Entry 3QOA (X-ray diffraction, 2.10 A resolution); this record covers chain A.

Chain A:
Name: Cytochrome P450 2B6
Source organism: Homo sapiens
Notes: EC 1.14.14.1; fragment: Cytochrome P450 2B6, residues 3-21 deleted
UniProt: P20813 (CP2B6_HUMAN); residues 22-491 here = UniProt positions 22-491
Chain sequence (476 residues; row label = number of the first residue in the row; note: 19 numbers in that range are skipped by the numbering (no residue carries them; nothing is unmodelled there)):
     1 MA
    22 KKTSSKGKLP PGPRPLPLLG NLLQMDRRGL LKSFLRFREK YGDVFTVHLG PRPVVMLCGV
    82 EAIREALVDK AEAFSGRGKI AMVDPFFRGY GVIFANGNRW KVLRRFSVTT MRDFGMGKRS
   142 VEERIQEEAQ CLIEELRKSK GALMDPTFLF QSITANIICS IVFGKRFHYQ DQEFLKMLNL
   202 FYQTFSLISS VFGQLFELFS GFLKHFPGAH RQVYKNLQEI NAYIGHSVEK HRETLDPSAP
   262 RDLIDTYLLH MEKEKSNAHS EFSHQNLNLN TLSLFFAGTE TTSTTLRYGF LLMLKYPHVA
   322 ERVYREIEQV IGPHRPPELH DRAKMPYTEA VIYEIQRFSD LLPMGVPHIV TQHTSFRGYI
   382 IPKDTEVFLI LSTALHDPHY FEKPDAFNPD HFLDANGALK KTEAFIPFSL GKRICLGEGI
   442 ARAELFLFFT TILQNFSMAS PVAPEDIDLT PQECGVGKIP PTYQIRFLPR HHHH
Disordered / not traced: 1-2, 22-27, 135-139, 493-495
Differences from the reference sequence: engineered mutation A2 (Glu in P20813), K22 (Arg in P20813), K23 (His in P20813), T24 (Pro in P20813), S25 (Asn in P20813), S26 (Thr in P20813), K27 (His in P20813), G28 (Asp in P20813), K29 (Arg in P20813), H226 (Tyr in P20813), R262 (Lys in P20813); expression tag (492-495)
Bound ions: heme Fe: C436 (together with 4-benzylpyridine)
Small-molecule neighbours:
  - 4-benzylpyridine (3QO): I101, I114, F115, F206, F297, A298, T302, L363, V367
  - 5-cyclohexyl-1-pentyl-beta-D-maltoside (CM5), molecule 1: L39, L40, L216, F220, F223, L224
  - 5-cyclohexyl-1-pentyl-beta-D-maltoside (CM5), molecule 2: M46, D47, R48, G50, L51, V212, Q215, L219
  - heme (HEM): R98, V113, I114, W121, R125, M132, I179, L295, A298, G299, T302, T303, T306, Q357, L362, L363, V367, H369, L392, P428, F429, S430, R434, I435, C436, L437, G438, I441, A442
Reported in the primary citation:
  - contacts within the chain: T255-R262 (hydrogen bond), R262-D266 (hydrogen bond), Q172-E301, E301-S304 (water-mediated contact)
  - binding site for 5-cyclohexyl-1-pentyl-beta-D-maltoside: V212, L216, F220, F223
  - binding site for 4-benzylpyridine: I101, I114, F115, F206, F297, A298, T302, L363, V367
  - conformationally variable residues (side-chain flip): F206, F297, L362

Summary:
Bound to chain A: heme, 5-cyclohexyl-1-pentyl-beta-D-maltoside and 4-benzylpyridine. The paper reports a
binding site for 4-benzylpyridine at I101, I114 and F115 among others; a binding site for
5-cyclohexyl-1-pentyl-beta-D-maltoside at V212, L216 and F220 among others.
Chain A is Cytochrome P450 2B6 (Homo sapiens); the structure, Crystal structure of a human cytochrome P450 2B6
(Y226H/K262R) in complex with the inhibitor 4-Benzylpyridine, was determined by X-ray diffraction, deposited
together with 3QU8.
